PDB entry 9CX7 | electron microscopy, 3.30 A resolution | chains A and E of the 7 polymer chains in the assembly

== Chain A ==
Protein: Gamma-aminobutyric acid receptor subunit beta-3
From: Homo sapiens
Reference sequence: P28472 (GBRB3_HUMAN); residues 1-448 here correspond to UniProt positions 26-473 (UniProt number = residue number + 25)
Sequence (448 residues; each row starts with the number of its first residue):
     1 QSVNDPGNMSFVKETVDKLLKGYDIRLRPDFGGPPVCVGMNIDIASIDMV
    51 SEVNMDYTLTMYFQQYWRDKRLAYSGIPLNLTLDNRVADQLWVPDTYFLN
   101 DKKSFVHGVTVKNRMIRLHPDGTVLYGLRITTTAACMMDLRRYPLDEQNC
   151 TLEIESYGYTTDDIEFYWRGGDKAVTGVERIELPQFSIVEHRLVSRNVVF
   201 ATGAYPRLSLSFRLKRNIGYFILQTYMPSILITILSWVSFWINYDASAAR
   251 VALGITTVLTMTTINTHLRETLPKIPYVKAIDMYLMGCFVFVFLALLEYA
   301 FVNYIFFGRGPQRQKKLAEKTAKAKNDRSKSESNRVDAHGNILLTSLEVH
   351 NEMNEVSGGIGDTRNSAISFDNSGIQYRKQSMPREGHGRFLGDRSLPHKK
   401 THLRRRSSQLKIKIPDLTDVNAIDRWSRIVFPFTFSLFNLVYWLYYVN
Disordered / not traced: 1-6, 310-419, 448
UniProt features mapped onto this chain:
  - binding site (benzamidine): D95 to Y97, E155 to Y157, F200
  - binding site (4-aminobutanoate): Y97, E155, Y157, T202
  - binding site (histamine): Y97, S156, Y157, T202
  - glycosylation (N-linked (GlcNAc...) asparagine): N8, N80, N149
Cystine bridges: C136-C150
Covalently attached groups: N-acetylglucosamine (NAG) linked to N80, N149
Small-molecule neighbours: gamma-amino-butanoic acid (ABU): Y97, E155, S156, Y157, F200, T202, Y205

== Chain E ==
Protein: Gamma-aminobutyric acid receptor subunit alpha-2
From: Homo sapiens
Reference sequence: P47869 (GBRA2_HUMAN); residues 1-423 here correspond to UniProt positions 29-451 (UniProt number = residue number + 28)
Sequence (423 residues; numbered 1 to 423; the number before each row is that of its first residue):
     1 NIQEDEAKNNITIFTRILDRLLDGYDNRLRPGLGDSITEVFTNIYVTSFG
    51 PVSDTDMEYTIDVFFRQKWKDERLKFKGPMNILRLNNLMASKIWTPDTFF
   101 HNGKKSVAHNMTMPNKLLRIQDDGTLLYTMRLTVQAECPMHLEDFPMDAH
   151 SCPLKFGSYAYTTSEVTYIWTYNASDSVQVAPDGSRLNQYDLLGQSIGKE
   201 TIKSSTGEYTVMTAHFHLKRKIGYFVIQTYLPCIMTVILSQVSFWLNRES
   251 VPARTVFGVTTVLTMTTLSISARNSLPKVAYATAMDWFIAVCYAFVFSAL
   301 IEFATVNYFTKRGWAWDGKSVVNDKKKEKASVMIQNNAYAVAVANYAPNL
   351 SKDPVLSTISKSATTPEPNKKPENKPAEAKKTFNSVSKIDRMSRIVFPVL
   401 FGTFNLVYWATYLNREPVLGVSP
Disordered / not traced: 1-8, 312-385, 414-423
UniProt features mapped onto this chain:
  - binding site (4-aminobutanoate): R66, T129
  - glycosylation (N-linked (GlcNAc...) asparagine): N10, N110
Cystine bridges: C138-C152
Covalently attached groups: glycan linked to N110
Small-molecule neighbours:
  - gamma-amino-butanoic acid (ABU): F64, R66, L117, T129
  - PIO ([(2R)-2-octanoyloxy-3-[oxidanyl-[(1R,2R,3S,4R,5R,6S)-2,3,6-tris(oxidanyl)-4,5-diphosphonooxy-cyclohexyl]oxy-phosphoryl]oxy-propyl] octanoate): R248, E302, T305, F309, K311, V386, S387, K388, I389, M392

== Interface between chain A and chain E ==
Contacting residue pairs (85; chain A residue first):
  N8(A) - G34(E)  hydrogen bond (side chain-backbone)
  N8(A) - D35(E)
  M9(A) - G32(E)
  M9(A) - L33(E)
  M9(A) - R73(E)
  V12(A) - L29(E)  hydrophobic
  V12(A) - L33(E)  hydrophobic
  K13(A) - D26(E)
  K13(A) - L29(E)
  V16(A) - R28(E)
  D17(A) - R28(E)  salt bridge
  L20(A) - R28(E)
  D43(A) - S205(E)  hydrogen bond
  S46(A) - E137(E)  hydrogen bond
  M49(A) - D56(E)
  Y62(A) - F99(E)
  Y62(A) - Y159(E)  hydrophobic
  Q64(A) - T206(E)
  T82(A) - A160(E)
  T82(A) - Y161(E)
  T82(A) - E165(E)  hydrogen bond
  L83(A) - R28(E)
  L83(A) - L29(E)  hydrophobic
  D84(A) - N27(E)
  D84(A) - R28(E)  hydrogen bond (backbone-backbone)
  D84(A) - W94(E)
  R86(A) - N27(E)
  R86(A) - S91(E)  hydrogen bond (side chain-backbone)
  R86(A) - I93(E)
  V87(A) - R28(E)
  Q90(A) - R28(E)
  F105(A) - K105(E)
  H107(A) - G103(E)
  H107(A) - K104(E)
  V109(A) - F99(E)
  V109(A) - F100(E)  hydrophobic
  V109(A) - S106(E)
  V109(A) - L132(E)  hydrophobic
  T110(A) - T98(E)  hydrogen bond (side chain-backbone)
  T110(A) - M130(E)
  T110(A) - L132(E)
  V111(A) - D97(E)
  N113(A) - F99(E)
  R114(A) - Y159(E)
  M115(A) - Y159(E)
  M115(A) - A160(E)  hydrophobic
  M115(A) - T206(E)
  R117(A) - A160(E)  hydrogen bond (side chain-backbone)
  R117(A) - T206(E)  hydrogen bond (side chain-backbone)
  R117(A) - Y209(E)  hydrogen bond
  G127(A) - Y159(E)
  L128(A) - Y159(E)  hydrogen bond (backbone-side chain)
  R129(A) - F99(E)
  R129(A) - F100(E)  hydrogen bond (side chain-backbone)
  R129(A) - G103(E)  hydrogen bond (side chain-backbone)
  R129(A) - Y159(E)  hydrogen bond (backbone-side chain)
  P184(A) - K278(E)
  P184(A) - V279(E)
  P184(A) - A280(E)
  Q185(A) - K278(E)
  N217(A) - A280(E)
  Y220(A) - R273(E)
  Y220(A) - K278(E)
  Y220(A) - V279(E)
  L223(A) - Y281(E)
  L223(A) - A282(E)  hydrophobic
  Q224(A) - I270(E)
  Q224(A) - R273(E)
  P228(A) - T266(E)
  L231(A) - T266(E)
  L231(A) - Y293(E)
  L231(A) - F297(E)
  I234(A) - F297(E)  hydrophobic
  L235(A) - V262(E)  hydrophobic
  L235(A) - F297(E)  hydrophobic
  L235(A) - L300(E)  hydrophobic
  V238(A) - A304(E)  hydrophobic
  W241(A) - Y308(E)  hydrophobic
  I242(A) - N307(E)
  N243(A) - N307(E)
  A249(A) - T255(E)
  L253(A) - V259(E)  hydrophobic
  T256(A) - V259(E)
  T260(A) - L263(E)
  H267(A) - I270(E)
Other interface residues (no listed pair), chain A (56 interface residues in all): T176, E182, G219, A246, A248, I264, R425
Other interface residues (no listed pair), chain E (62 interface residues in all): G24, R30, P31, M57, F65, T95, P96, H101, H141, V251, P252, S269, I301

== Summary ==
56 residues of chain A face 62 of chain E across their interface; the contacts include 14 hydrogen bonds and 1
salt bridge. Polar pairs include D17(A)-R28(E), N8(A)-G34(E) and D43(A)-S205(E). Bound to chain A:
gamma-amino-butanoic acid. Chain E binds compound PIO and gamma-amino-butanoic acid.
Chain A is Gamma-aminobutyric acid receptor subunit beta-3 and chain E is Gamma-aminobutyric acid receptor
subunit alpha-2, both from Homo sapiens; the structure, Native human GABAA receptor of
beta3-alpha1-gamma2-beta3-alpha2 assembly, was determined by electron microscopy, deposited together with
9CRS, 9CRV, 9CSB, 9CT0, 9CTJ, 9CTP and 6 further entries.
